5JTQ - chains B and D of the 6 polymer chains in the assembly; structure by solution NMR.

Chain B (and D):
Name: Protein-export protein SecB
Source organism: Escherichia coli O157:H7
Notes: chain D of this document is another copy of the same molecule, construct and numbering; everything in this record applies to it too
UniProtKB: P0AG88 (SECB_ECO57); residues 1-155 here = UniProt positions 1-155
Amino-acid sequence (155 residues; numbered 1 to 155; the number before each row is that of its first residue):
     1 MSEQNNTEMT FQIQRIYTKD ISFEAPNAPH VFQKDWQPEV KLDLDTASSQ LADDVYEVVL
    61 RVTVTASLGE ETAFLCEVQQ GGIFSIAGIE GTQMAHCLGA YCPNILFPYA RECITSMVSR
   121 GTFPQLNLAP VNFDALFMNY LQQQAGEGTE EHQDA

Chain B / chain D interface:
Pairs across the interface - 20 pairs, chain B then chain D:
  I13(B) - A129(D)
  I13(B) - P130(D)
  I16(B) - Q125(D)
  I16(B) - N127(D)
  Y101(B) - P130(D)
  N104(B) - P108(D)
  I105(B) - R111(D)
  P108(B) - P108(D)
  P108(B) - Y109(D)
  P108(B) - E112(D)
  Y109(B) - R111(D)
  Y109(B) - E112(D)
  Y109(B) - T115(D)
  Y109(B) - N127(D)
  R111(B) - Y109(D)
  E112(B) - E112(D)
  P130(B) - I13(D)
  P130(B) - I16(D)
  P130(B) - Y109(D)
  N132(B) - I13(D)
Other interface residues (no listed pair), chain B (13 interface residues in all): F11, F107

In short:
The interface between chain B and chain D involves 13 residues on one side and 11 on the other.
Chain B and chain D are both Protein-export protein SecB (Escherichia coli O157:H7); the structure, The
structure of chaperone SecB in complex with unstructured MBP binding site d, was determined by solution NMR
(same publication as 5JTL, 5JTM, 5JTN, 5JTO, 5JTP and 5JTR).
